PDB entry 8JN2 | electron microscopy, 4.10 A resolution (low resolution: residue-level contacts below are approximate; hydrogen-bond / salt-bridge calls are withheld) | chains C and D of the 8 polymer chains in the assembly

# Chain C
Name: Envelope protein
Organism: Dengue virus type 3
UniProtKB: A9LIF4 (A9LIF4_9FLAV); residues 1-493 here correspond to UniProt positions 281-773 (UniProt number = residue number + 280)
Amino-acid sequence (493 residues; each row starts with the number of its first residue):
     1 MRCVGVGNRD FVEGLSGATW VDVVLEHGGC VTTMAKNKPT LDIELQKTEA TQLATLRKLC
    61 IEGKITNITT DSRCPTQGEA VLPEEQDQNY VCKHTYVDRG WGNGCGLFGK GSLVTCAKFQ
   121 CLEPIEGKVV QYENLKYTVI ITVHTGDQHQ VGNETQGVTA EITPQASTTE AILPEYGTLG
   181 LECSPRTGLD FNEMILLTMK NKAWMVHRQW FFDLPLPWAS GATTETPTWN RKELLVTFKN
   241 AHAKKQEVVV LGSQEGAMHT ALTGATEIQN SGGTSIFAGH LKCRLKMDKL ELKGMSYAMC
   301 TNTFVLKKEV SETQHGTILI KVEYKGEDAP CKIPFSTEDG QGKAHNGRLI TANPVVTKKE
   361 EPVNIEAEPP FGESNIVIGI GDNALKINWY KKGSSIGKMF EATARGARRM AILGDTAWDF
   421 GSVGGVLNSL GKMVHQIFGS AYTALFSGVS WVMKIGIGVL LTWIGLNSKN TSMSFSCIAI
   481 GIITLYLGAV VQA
Disulfides: C3-C30, C60-C121, C74-C105, C92-C116, C183-C283, C300-C331
Covalent attachments: N-acetylglucosamine (NAG) linked to N67, N153

# Chain D
Name: Membrane protein
Organism: Dengue virus type 3
UniProtKB: M1J7M3 (M1J7M3_9FLAV); residues 1-75 here correspond to UniProt positions 140-214 (UniProt number = residue number + 139)
Amino-acid sequence (75 residues; numbered 1 to 75; the number before each row is that of its first residue):
     1 SVALAPHVGM GLDTRTQTWM SAEGAWRQVE KVETWALRHP GFTILALFLA HYIGTSLTQK
    61 VVIFILLMLV TPSMT

# Chain C / chain D interface
Pairs across the interface (49):
  N8(C) - R15(D)
  E26(C) - R15(D)
  H27(C) - R15(D)
  M194(C) - L12(D)
  K202(C) - W19(D)
  W204(C) - W19(D)
  V206(C) - H7(D)
  H207(C) - M10(D)
  H207(C) - L12(D)
  W210(C) - A5(D)
  W210(C) - H7(D)
  W210(C) - M10(D)
  L214(C) - V2(D)
  Q254(C) - S1(D)
  A257(C) - V2(D)
  M258(C) - V2(D)
  H259(C) - W19(D)
  H259(C) - M20(D)
  T260(C) - M20(D)
  T260(C) - R27(D)
  A261(C) - V2(D)
  A261(C) - P6(D)
  L262(C) - W19(D)
  T263(C) - T18(D)
  T263(C) - W19(D)
  T263(C) - M20(D)
  T263(C) - R27(D)
  G264(C) - H7(D)
  G264(C) - T18(D)
  A265(C) - H7(D)
  A265(C) - T18(D)
  A265(C) - W19(D)
  T266(C) - T14(D)
  E267(C) - W19(D)
  A278(C) - T14(D)
  A278(C) - T16(D)
  A411(C) - D13(D)
  I412(C) - D13(D)
  I412(C) - T14(D)
  I412(C) - R15(D)
  G448(C) - G9(D)
  V449(C) - G9(D)
  S450(C) - V8(D)
  W451(C) - A25(D)
  L460(C) - V62(D)
  W463(C) - T58(D)
  Q492(C) - V8(D)
  A493(C) - T14(D)
  A493(C) - R15(D)
Other interface residues (no listed pair), chain C (36 interface residues in all): P215, L216, S447
Other interface residues (no listed pair), chain D (24 interface residues in all): A3, Q17, S21, G24

# In short
36 residues of chain C and 24 residues of chain D are in contact. Covalently linked N-acetylglucosamine: at
N67(C) and N153(C).
Here chain C is Envelope protein and chain D is Membrane protein, both from Dengue virus type 3. Entry 8JN2
(Cryo-EM structure of dengue virus serotype 3 strain 863DK in complex with human antibody DENV-115 Fab ...)
was determined by electron microscopy, deposited together with 8JN1 and 8JN3.
